Entry 8OIO (X-ray diffraction, 1.95 A resolution); this record covers chains A and E.

[Chain A]
Name: Kelch-like protein 12
From: Homo sapiens
UniProt: Q53G59 (KLH12_HUMAN); numbering as in UniProt (aligned over 268-567)
Chain sequence (301 residues; each row starts with the number of its first residue):
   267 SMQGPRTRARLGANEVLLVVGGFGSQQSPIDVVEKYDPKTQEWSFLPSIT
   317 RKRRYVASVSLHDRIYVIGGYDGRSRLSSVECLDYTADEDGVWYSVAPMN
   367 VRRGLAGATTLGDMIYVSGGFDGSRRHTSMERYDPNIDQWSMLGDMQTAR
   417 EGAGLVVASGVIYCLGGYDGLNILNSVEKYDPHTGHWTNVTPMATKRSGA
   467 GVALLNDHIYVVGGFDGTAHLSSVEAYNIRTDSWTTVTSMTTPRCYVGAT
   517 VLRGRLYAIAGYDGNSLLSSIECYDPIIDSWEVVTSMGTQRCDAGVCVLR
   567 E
Unresolved in the structure: 267-278, 352-356
Differences from the reference sequence: expression tag (267)
Curated features (UniProtKB/Swiss-Prot):
  - mutagenesis: F289 to G290 (Abolishes interaction with SEC31A and subsequent monoubiquitination of SEC31A. Abolishes ubiquitination of PEF1)

[Chain E]
Name: Pleckstrin homology domain-containing family A member 4
UniProt: Q9H4M7 (PKHA4_HUMAN); numbering as in UniProt (aligned over 174-184)
Chain sequence (11 residues; row label = number of the first residue in the row):
   174 PGGPGGPPEVS
Unresolved in the structure: 174-176, 181-184

[How chain A and chain E interact]
Residue-residue contacts (14):
  F289(A) with P180(E), hydrophobic
  E417(A) with P177(E)
  Y434(A) with P177(E)
  I439(A) with P177(E), hydrophobic
  F481(A) with P177(E); G178(E)
  H486(A) with G178(E), hydrogen bond (side chain-backbone)
  C511(A) with G178(E), hydrogen bond (side chain-backbone)
  Y512(A) with P177(E), hydrogen bond (side chain-backbone); G179(E)
  Y528(A) with G178(E); G179(E); P180(E)
  C558(A) with P180(E), hydrophobic
Interface residues without a listed pair, chain A (12 interface residues in all): R320, L533

[In short]
Chain A and chain E form an interface of 12 and 4 residues respectively, with 3 hydrogen bonds. Polar contacts
include H486(A)-G178(E), C511(A)-G178(E) and Y512(A)-P177(E). UniProt lists 2 mutagenesis sites on chain A.
Chain A is Kelch-like protein 12 (Homo sapiens) and chain E is Pleckstrin homology domain-containing family A
member 4; the structure, Crystal structure of the kelch domain of human KLHL12 in complex with PLEKHA4
peptide, was determined by X-ray diffraction.
